7LUD - chains H and L; structure by X-ray diffraction, 2.90 A resolution.

# Chain H
Molecule: ADI-14442 Fab Heavy chain
Organism: Homo sapiens
Notes: antibody fragment or engineered binder
Chain sequence (225 residues; row label = number of the first residue in the row; a row labelled like 82A-82C holds insertion residues (82A, then the next letters in order)):
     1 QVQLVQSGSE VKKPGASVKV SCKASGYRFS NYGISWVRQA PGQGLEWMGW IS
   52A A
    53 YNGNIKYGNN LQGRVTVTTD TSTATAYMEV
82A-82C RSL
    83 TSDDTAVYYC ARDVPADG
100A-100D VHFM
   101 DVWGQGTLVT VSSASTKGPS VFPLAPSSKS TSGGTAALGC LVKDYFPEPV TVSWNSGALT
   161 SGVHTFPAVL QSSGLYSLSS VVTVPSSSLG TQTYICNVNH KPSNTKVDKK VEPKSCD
Unresolved in the structure: 216-217
Disulfides: Cys22-Cys92, Cys140-Cys196

# Chain L
Molecule: ADI-14442 Fab Light chain
Organism: Homo sapiens
Notes: antibody fragment or engineered binder
Chain sequence (219 residues; each row starts with the number of its first residue; a row labelled like 27A-27E holds insertion residues (27A, then the next letters in order)):
     1 DVVMTQSPLS LPVTLGQPAS ISCRSSQ
27A-27E SLVHS
    28 DTNTYLNWFQ QRPGQSPRRL IYKVSNRDSG VPDRFSGSGS GTTFTLKISR VEAEDVGIYY
    88 CMQGSHWAPT FGQGTKVEIK RTVAAPSVFI FPPSDEQLKS GTASVVCLLN NFYPREAKVQ
   148 WKVDNALQSG NSQESVTEQD SKDSTYSLSS TLTLSKADYE KHKVYACEVT HQGLSSPVTK
   208 SFNRGEC
Disulfides: Cys23-Cys88, Cys134-Cys194

# Interface between chain H and chain L
Pairs across the interface - 69 pairs, chain H then chain L:
  Gln39(H) with Gln38(L), hydrogen bond; Tyr87(L), hydrogen bond
  Gln43(H) with Tyr87(L)
  Leu45(H) with Tyr87(L), hydrophobic; Phe98(L), hydrophobic
  Trp47(H) with Pro96(L)
  Lys58(H) with Trp94(L), hydrogen bond (side chain-backbone)
  Tyr59(H) with Trp94(L)
  Tyr91(H) with Gln38(L), hydrogen bond; Gln42(L); Ser43(L)
  Val100A(H) with Tyr32(L), hydrophobic; Gly91(L); Ser92(L)
  His100B(H) with Gly91(L), hydrogen bond (backbone-backbone); Pro96(L)
  Phe100C(H) with Phe36(L); Arg46(L); Met89(L)
  Met100D(H) with Phe36(L); Met89(L), hydrophobic; Pro96(L), hydrophobic
  Asp101(H) with Arg46(L)
  Trp103(H) with Phe36(L); Ser43(L); Pro44(L)
  Gly104(H) with Ser43(L), hydrogen bond (backbone-side chain)
  Val121(H) with Glu123(L)
  Phe122(H) with Ser121(L); Glu123(L); Gln124(L)
  Pro123(H) with Ser121(L)
  Leu124(H) with Phe118(L), hydrophobic; Val133(L), hydrophobic
  Ala125(H) with Phe118(L)
  Ser127(H) with Cys214(L)
  Lys129(H) with Phe116(L); Ile117(L); Lys207(L); Ser208(L)
  Ser130(H) with Phe116(L); Phe118(L)
  Thr131(H) with Phe116(L); Lys207(L)
  Ala137(H) with Phe116(L), hydrophobic; Phe118(L)
  Leu138(H) with Phe118(L), hydrophobic
  Leu141(H) with Ser131(L)
  Lys143(H) with Gln124(L); Ser131(L)
  His164(H) with Asn137(L); Asn138(L), hydrogen bond; Ser174(L)
  Phe166(H) with Leu135(L), hydrophobic; Ser162(L); Thr164(L); Ser174(L); Leu175(L); Ser176(L)
  Pro167(H) with Ser162(L), hydrogen bond (backbone-side chain); Val163(L); Thr164(L)
  Val169(H) with Gln160(L); Glu161(L); Ser162(L)
  Leu170(H) with Gln160(L)
  Gln171(H) with Gln160(L)
  Val181(H) with Leu135(L), hydrophobic
  Thr183(H) with Asn137(L)
Also at the interface, not in a pair above, chain H (44 interface residues in all): Val37, Gly44, Gly100, Gln105, Ser132, Thr165, Lys209, Lys214, Ser215
Also at the interface, not in a pair above, chain L (46 interface residues in all): His27D, Asn34, Ala95, Gln100, Val115, Pro119, Pro120, Thr129, Asp167, Thr180

# Overview
44 residues of chain H face 46 of chain L across their interface, with 8 hydrogen bonds. Polar pairs include
Gln39(H)-Gln38(L), Gln39(H)-Tyr87(L) and Lys58(H)-Trp94(L).
Here chain H is ADI-14442 Fab Heavy chain and chain L is ADI-14442 Fab Light chain, both from Homo sapiens.
Entry 7LUD (Crystal structure of Fab ADI-14442) was determined by X-ray diffraction, deposited together with
7LUE and 7LUC.
